PDB entry 7MT8 | electron microscopy, 5.80 A resolution (low resolution: residue-level contacts below are approximate; hydrogen-bond / salt-bridge calls are withheld) | chains G and R

== Chain G ==
Name: Rhodopsin kinase GRK1
Source organism: Bos taurus
Notes: EC 2.7.11.14
UniProt: P28327 (GRK1_BOVIN); residue numbers follow UniProt; this construct covers 1-535
Chain sequence (543 residues; each row starts with the number of its first residue):
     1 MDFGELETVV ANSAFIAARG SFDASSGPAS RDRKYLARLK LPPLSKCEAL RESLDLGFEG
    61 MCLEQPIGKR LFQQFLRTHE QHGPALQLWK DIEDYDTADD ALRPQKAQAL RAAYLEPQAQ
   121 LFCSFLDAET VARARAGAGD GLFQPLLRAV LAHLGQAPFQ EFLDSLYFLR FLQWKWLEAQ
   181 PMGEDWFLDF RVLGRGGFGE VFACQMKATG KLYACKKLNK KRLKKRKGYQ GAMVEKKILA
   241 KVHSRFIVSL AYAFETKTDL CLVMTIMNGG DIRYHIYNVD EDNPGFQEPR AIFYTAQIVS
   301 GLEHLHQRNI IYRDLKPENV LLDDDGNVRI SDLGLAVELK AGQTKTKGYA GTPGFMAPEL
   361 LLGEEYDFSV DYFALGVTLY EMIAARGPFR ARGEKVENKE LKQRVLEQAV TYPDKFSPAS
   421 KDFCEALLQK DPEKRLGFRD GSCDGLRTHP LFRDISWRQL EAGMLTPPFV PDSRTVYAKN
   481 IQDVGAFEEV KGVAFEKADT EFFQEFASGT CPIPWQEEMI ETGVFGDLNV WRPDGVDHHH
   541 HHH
Not modelled in the structure: 1-5, 25-181, 509-543
Differences from the reference sequence: engineered mutation Glu-5 (Ser in P28327), Glu-488 (Ser in P28327), Glu-489 (Thr in P28327); expression tag (536-543)
Small-molecule neighbours: sangivamycin (SGV): Leu-193, Gly-194, Arg-195, Gly-196, Val-201, Ala-214, Met-264, Thr-265, Met-267, Asp-271, Glu-318, Leu-321, Ala-478, Lys-479
What the authors report for this chain:
  - mutagenesis - V9A, V10A, N12A: decreased binding to Rhodopsin (chain R)

== Chain R ==
Name: Rhodopsin
Source organism: Bos taurus
UniProt: P02699 (OPSD_BOVIN); numbering as in UniProt (aligned over 1-348)
Chain sequence (348 residues; numbered 1 to 348; the number before each row is that of its first residue):
     1 MNGTEGPNFY VPFSNKTGVV RSPFEAPQYY LAEPWQFSML AAYMFLLIML GFPINFLTLY
    61 VTVQHKKLRT PLNYILLNLA VADLFMVFGG FTTTLYTSLH GYFVFGPTGC NLEGFFATLG
   121 GEIALWSLVV LAIERYVVVC KPMSNFRFGE NHAIMGVAFT WVMALACAAP PLVGWSRYIP
   181 EGMQCSCGID YYTPHEETNN ESFVIYMFVV HFIIPLIVIF FCYGQLVFTV KEAAAQQQES
   241 ATTQKAEKEV TRMVIIMVIA FLICWLPYAG VAFYIFTHQG SDFGPIFMTI PAFFAKTSAV
   301 YNPVIYIMMN KQFRNCMVTT LCCGKNPLGD DEASTTVSKT ETSQVAPA
Not modelled in the structure: 325-348
Curated features (UniProtKB/Swiss-Prot):
  - region: Asp-330 to Ala-348 (Interaction with SAG)
  - motif: Glu-134 to Tyr-136 ('Ionic lock' involved in activated form stabilization)
  - binding site (Zn(2+)): Glu-201, Gln-279
  - site: Glu-113 (Plays an important role in the conformation switch to the active conformation)
  - modified residue: Met-1 (N-acetylmethionine), Lys-296 (N6-(retinylidene)lysine), Ser-334 (Phosphoserine), Thr-335 (Phosphothreonine), Thr-336 (Phosphothreonine), Ser-338 (Phosphoserine), Thr-340 (Phosphothreonine), Thr-342 (Phosphothreonine), Ser-343 (Phosphoserine)
  - lipidation (S-palmitoyl cysteine): Cys-322, Cys-323
  - glycosylation (N-linked (GlcNAc...) asparagine): Asn-2, Asn-15
  - mutagenesis: Asn-2 (N2C: Stabilized by a disulfide bond and normal light absorption; when associated with C-282 and D-15), Asn-15 (N15D: Normal light absorption; when associated with C-2 and C-282), Gly-90 (G90D: Increased thermal stability and decreased retinal uptake. Decreases stability of the inactive conformation), Thr-94 (T94I: Stabilizes the activated conformation and hinders hydrolysis of the covalent bond that retains all-trans-retinol), Glu-113 (E113Q: Causes shift to the activated conformation), Met-257 (M257Y: Causes shift to the activated conformation), Asp-282 (D282C: Stabilized by a disulfide bond and normal light absorption; when associated with C-2 and D-15)
Disulfides: Cys-110/Cys-187
Small-molecule neighbours: retinal (RET): Met-86, Ala-117, Glu-122, Glu-181, Tyr-191, Met-207, Phe-208, His-211, Phe-212, Trp-265, Tyr-268, Ala-269, Ala-272, Lys-296

== How chain G and chain R interact ==
Pairs across the interface (68; chain G residue first):
  Leu-6(G) / Met-309(R)
  Leu-6(G) / Arg-314(R)
  Glu-7(G) / Arg-135(R)
  Glu-7(G) / Ile-305(R)
  Glu-7(G) / Tyr-306(R)
  Glu-7(G) / Met-309(R)
  Glu-7(G) / Asn-310(R)
  Thr-8(G) / Asn-310(R)
  Thr-8(G) / Lys-311(R)
  Thr-8(G) / Gln-312(R)
  Val-9(G) / Ala-246(R)
  Val-10(G) / Val-250(R)
  Ser-13(G) / Val-230(R)
  Ala-14(G) / Val-139(R)
  Ile-16(G) / Gln-237(R)
  Ile-16(G) / Thr-243(R)
  Ala-17(G) / Lys-141(R)
  Ala-17(G) / Ala-233(R)
  Ala-18(G) / Lys-141(R)
  Gly-20(G) / Gln-236(R)
  Ala-24(G) / Gln-236(R)
  Glu-184(G) / Arg-147(R)
  Asp-185(G) / Phe-146(R)
  Asp-185(G) / Arg-147(R)
  Trp-186(G) / Asn-145(R)
  Trp-186(G) / Arg-147(R)
  Phe-187(G) / Asn-145(R)
  Phe-187(G) / Phe-146(R)
  Phe-187(G) / Arg-147(R)
  Leu-188(G) / Val-137(R)
  Leu-188(G) / Val-138(R)
  Leu-188(G) / Lys-141(R)
  Leu-188(G) / Asn-145(R)
  Leu-188(G) / Phe-146(R)
  Asp-189(G) / Val-138(R)
  Asp-189(G) / Arg-147(R)
  Asp-189(G) / Phe-148(R)
  Glu-200(G) / Lys-67(R)
  Glu-200(G) / Thr-70(R)
  Gln-205(G) / Lys-141(R)
  Gln-205(G) / Asn-145(R)
  Met-206(G) / Asn-145(R)
  Lys-207(G) / Ser-144(R)
  Lys-207(G) / Asn-145(R)
  Lys-207(G) / Phe-146(R)
  Lys-221(G) / Glu-150(R)
  Arg-222(G) / Lys-66(R)
  Arg-222(G) / Lys-67(R)
  Thr-256(G) / Arg-147(R)
  Thr-258(G) / Glu-150(R)
  Asp-472(G) / Glu-239(R)
  Arg-474(G) / Gln-236(R)
  Arg-474(G) / Gln-237(R)
  Arg-474(G) / Glu-239(R)
  Thr-475(G) / Gln-237(R)
  Ile-481(G) / Lys-67(R)
  Ile-481(G) / Gln-312(R)
  Gln-482(G) / Lys-311(R)
  Gln-482(G) / Gln-312(R)
  Gln-482(G) / Asn-315(R)
  Val-484(G) / Lys-67(R)
  Val-484(G) / Gln-312(R)
  Gly-485(G) / Lys-67(R)
  Ala-486(G) / Lys-67(R)
  Phe-487(G) / Lys-66(R)
  Glu-488(G) / Lys-66(R)
  Glu-489(G) / Lys-66(R)
  Glu-489(G) / Arg-69(R)
Interface residues without a listed pair, chain G (43 interface residues in all): Arg-19, Asp-23, Phe-190, Val-192, Arg-195, Lys-491
Interface residues without a listed pair, chain R (35 interface residues in all): His-152, Leu-226, Thr-229, Met-257

== Overview ==
The interface between chain G and chain R involves 43 residues on one side and 35 on the other. Ligands of
chain G: sangivamycin. Chain R binds retinal. The paper reports that V9A, V10A and N12A of chain G reduce
binding to Rhodopsin (chain R).
Here chain G is Rhodopsin kinase GRK1 and chain R is Rhodopsin, both from Bos taurus. Entry 7MT8 (Rhodopsin
kinase (GRK1)-S5E/S488E/T489E in complex with rhodopsin) was determined by electron microscopy, deposited
together with 7MT9, 7MTA and 7MTB.
